Entry 8QW1 (X-ray diffraction, 2.10 A resolution); this record covers chains A and B of the 6 polymer chains in the assembly.

Chain A (and B):
Protein: Nucleoside diphosphate kinase 3
Source organism: Homo sapiens
Notes: chain B of this document is another copy of the same molecule, construct and numbering; everything in this record applies to it too
UniProt: Q13232 (NDK3_HUMAN); residue numbers follow UniProt; this construct covers 18-169
Chain sequence (155 residues; numbered 15 to 169; the number before each row is that of its first residue):
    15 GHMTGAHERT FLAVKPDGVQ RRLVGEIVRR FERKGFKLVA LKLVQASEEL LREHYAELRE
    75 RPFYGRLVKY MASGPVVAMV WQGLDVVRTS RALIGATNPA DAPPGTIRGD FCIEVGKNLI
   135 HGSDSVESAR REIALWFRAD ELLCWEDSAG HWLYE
Disordered / not traced: 15-17
Sequence notes: expression tag (15-17)
Small-molecule neighbours: ADP (adenosine-5'-diphosphate): Lys29, Tyr69, Leu72, Arg75, Phe77, Leu81, Arg105, Thr111, Arg122, Val129, Gly130, Asn132
Curated features (UniProtKB/Swiss-Prot):
  - active site: His135 (Pros-phosphohistidine intermediate)
  - binding site (ADP): Lys29, Arg105, Thr111, Arg122, Val129, Asn132
From the paper describing this entry:
  - binding site for ADP: Lys29, Tyr69, Phe77, Arg105, Thr111, Val129, Asn132, His135, Gly136, Asp138
  - conformationally variable residues: Arg122
  - post-translational modification sites: His135
  - Mg2+ coordination through a water molecule: Asp138
  - catalytic residues: His135 (proposed by the authors, not directly observed)

Chain A / chain B interface:
Residue-residue contacts (33):
  Asp31(A) with Trp166(B)
  Gln34(A) with Trp166(B)
  Arg35(A) with Arg47(B), hydrogen bond (side chain-backbone); Trp166(B); Leu167(B)
  Arg80(A) with Glu169(B), salt bridge
  Tyr84(A) with Trp166(B)
  Ala114(A) with Arg102(B), hydrogen bond (backbone-side chain)
  Pro118(A) with Ala106(B); Leu107(B), hydrophobic; Gly119(B); Thr120(B)
  Arg122(A) with Lys48(B), hydrogen bond (backbone-side chain)
  Gly123(A) with Lys48(B), hydrogen bond (backbone-side chain); Leu107(B)
  Asp124(A) with Arg47(B), salt bridge; Lys48(B), hydrogen bond (backbone-backbone)
  Phe125(A) with Arg47(B); Lys48(B)
  Cys126(A) with Lys48(B), hydrogen bond (backbone-side chain)
  Ile127(A) with Lys48(B); Gly49(B); Phe50(B), hydrophobic; Leu98(B), hydrophobic; Tyr168(B)
  Glu128(A) with Leu167(B); Tyr168(B); Glu169(B), hydrogen bond (side chain-backbone)
  Gly130(A) with Glu169(B)
  Lys131(A) with His165(B), hydrogen bond (side chain-backbone); Trp166(B); Leu167(B); Tyr168(B), hydrogen bond (side chain-backbone)
Interface residues without a listed pair, chain A (21 interface residues in all): Pro30, Arg44, Pro113, Asp115, Gly119
Interface residues without a listed pair, chain B (18 interface residues in all): Arg44, Asp99, Pro118

Summary:
The interface between chain A and chain B involves 21 residues on one side and 18 on the other, with 9
hydrogen bonds and 2 salt bridges. Polar pairs include Arg80(A)-Glu169(B), Asp124(A)-Arg47(B) and
Arg35(A)-Arg47(B). From the paper: the catalytic residue His135(A); a binding site for ADP at Lys29(A),
Tyr69(A) and Phe77(A) among others.
Both chains are Nucleoside diphosphate kinase 3 (Homo sapiens). Entry 8QW1 (Human NDPK-C in complex with ADP
and Mg2+) was determined by X-ray diffraction, deposited together with 8QVY, 8QVZ, 8QW0, 8QW2 and 8QW3.
